PDB entry 4FJM | X-ray diffraction, 2.02 A resolution | chains A and P of the 3 polymer chains in the assembly

Chain A:
Molecule: DNA polymerase
From: Enterobacteria phage RB69
Notes: EC 2.7.7.7
UniProt: Q38087 (DPOL_BPR69); residue numbers follow UniProt; this construct covers 1-903
Chain sequence (903 residues; numbered 1 to 903; the number before each row is that of its first residue):
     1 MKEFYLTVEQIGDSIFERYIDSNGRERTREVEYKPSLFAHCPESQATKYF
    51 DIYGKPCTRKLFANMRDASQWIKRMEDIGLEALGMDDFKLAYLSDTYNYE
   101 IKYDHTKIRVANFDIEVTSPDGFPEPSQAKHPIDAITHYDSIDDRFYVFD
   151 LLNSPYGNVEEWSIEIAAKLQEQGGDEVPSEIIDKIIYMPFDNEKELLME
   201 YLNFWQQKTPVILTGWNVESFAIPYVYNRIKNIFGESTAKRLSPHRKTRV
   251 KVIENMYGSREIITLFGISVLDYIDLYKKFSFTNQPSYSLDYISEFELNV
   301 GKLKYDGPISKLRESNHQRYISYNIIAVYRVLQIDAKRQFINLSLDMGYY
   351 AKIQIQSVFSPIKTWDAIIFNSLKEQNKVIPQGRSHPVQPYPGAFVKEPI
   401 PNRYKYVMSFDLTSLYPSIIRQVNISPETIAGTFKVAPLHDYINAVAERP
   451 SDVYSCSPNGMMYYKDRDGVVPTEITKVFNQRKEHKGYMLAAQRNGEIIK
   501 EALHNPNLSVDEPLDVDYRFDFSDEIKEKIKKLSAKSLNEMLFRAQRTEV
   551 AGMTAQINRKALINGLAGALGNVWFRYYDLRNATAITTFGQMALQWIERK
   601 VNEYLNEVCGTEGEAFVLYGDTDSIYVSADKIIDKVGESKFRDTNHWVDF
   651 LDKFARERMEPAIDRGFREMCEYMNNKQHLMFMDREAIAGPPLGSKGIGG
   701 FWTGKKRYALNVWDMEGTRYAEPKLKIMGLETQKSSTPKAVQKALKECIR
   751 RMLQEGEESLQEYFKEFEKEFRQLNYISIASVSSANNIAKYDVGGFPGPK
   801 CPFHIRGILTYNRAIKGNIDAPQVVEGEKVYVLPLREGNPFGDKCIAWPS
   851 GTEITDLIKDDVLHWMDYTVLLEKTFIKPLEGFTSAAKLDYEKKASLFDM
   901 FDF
Not modelled in the structure: 902-903
Construct notes: engineered mutation Ala222 (Asp in Q38087), Ala327 (Asp in Q38087), Ala561 (Leu in Q38087), Gly565 (Ser in Q38087), Ala567 (Tyr in Q38087)
Swiss-Prot annotation at these positions:
  - region: Thr248 to Thr264 (Beta hairpin), Lys705 to Tyr708 (Binding of DNA in B-conformation), Leu897 to Phe903 (Interaction with the polymerase clamp)
  - binding site (Mg(2+)): Asp114, Glu116, Asp411, Leu412, Asp623
  - binding site (substrate): Ser414 to Tyr416, Arg482, Lys560
  - site: Asp621 (Optimization of metal coordination by the polymerase active site), Lys706 (Optimization of metal coordination by the polymerase active site), Asp714 (Essential for viral replication)
  - mutagenesis: Leu415 (L415A/G: Decreases base selectivity by several hundred fold; L415G/F: Increased misinsertion, increased mismatch extension and inefficient proofreading; L415M: No effect on base selectivity), Asp621 (D621A: Drastic decrease in the efficiency of incorporation of dGMP), Lys706 (K706A: Almost complete loss of polymerase activity), Asp714 (D714A: Complete loss of viral replication)
Bound ions: Ca2+ site 1 near Glu116 (its only coordinating residue here); Ca2+ site 2: Asp411, Leu412, Asp623 (together with 2'-deoxycytidine-5'-triphosphate); Ca2+ site 3: Asn505, Asn507, Lys531; Ca2+ site 4: Asp623 (together with 2'-deoxycytidine-5'-triphosphate); Ca2+ site 5 near Glu716 (its only coordinating residue here)
Ligand contacts: 2'-deoxycytidine-5'-triphosphate (DCP): Asp411, Leu412, Thr413, Ser414, Leu415, Tyr416, Pro417, Arg482, Lys486, Lys560, Asn564, Thr622, Asp623
From the paper describing this entry:
  - binding site for DNA template: Gly568

Chain P:
Molecule: DNA primer
Sequence (13 nucleotides; row label = number of the first residue in the row):
   103 GCGGACTGCTTAC
Modified residues: DOC (2',3'-dideoxycytidine-5'-monophosphate) at position 115

How chain A and chain P interact:
Residue-residue contacts (26):
  Asn284(A) with DT113(P), hydrogen bond to the phosphate
  Asp621(A) with DOC_115(P), sugar contact
  Thr622(A) with DOC_115(P), sugar contact
  Tyr626(A) with DOC_115(P), phosphate contact
  Lys706(A) with DA114(P), hydrogen bond to the base
  Tyr708(A) with DOC_115(P), hydrogen bond to the phosphate
  Met728(A) with DA114(P), phosphate contact; DOC_115(P), phosphate contact
  Gly729(A) with DT113(P), phosphate contact; DA114(P), hydrogen bond to the phosphate
  Gln733(A) with DT113(P), sugar contact; DA114(P), phosphate contact
  Lys734(A) with DT113(P), sugar contact
  Ser735(A) with DT112(P), phosphate contact; DT113(P), hydrogen bond to the phosphate
  Ser783(A) with DC111(P), sugar contact; DT112(P), phosphate contact
  Ser784(A) with DC111(P), phosphate contact; DT112(P), hydrogen bond to the phosphate
  Ala785(A) with DC111(P), phosphate contact
  Asn786(A) with DC111(P), hydrogen bond to the phosphate
  Tyr791(A) with DT109(P), hydrogen bond to the phosphate; DG110(P), hydrogen bond to the phosphate
  Pro802(A) with DG110(P), sugar contact
  His804(A) with DG110(P), phosphate contact; DC111(P), salt bridge to the phosphate
Interface residues without a listed pair, chain A (27 interface residues in all): Tyr257, Asp623, Lys726, Ile727, Ser736, Val782, Asn787, Lys790, Lys829

Overview:
27 residues of chain A face 7 of chain P across their interface, with 9 hydrogen bonds and 1 salt bridge.
Polar pairs include Lys706(A)-DA114(P), Asn284(A)-DT113(P) and Tyr708(A)-DOC_115(P). Ligands of chain A:
2'-deoxycytidine-5'-triphosphate. From the paper: a binding site for DNA template at Gly568(A).
Chain A is DNA polymerase (Enterobacteria phage RB69) and chain P is DNA primer; the structure, RB69 DNA
polymerase ternary complex with dCTP/dA, was determined by X-ray diffraction together with 4FJ5, 4FJ7, 4FJ8,
4FJ9, 4FJG, 4FJH and 9 further entries from the same study.
